PDB entry 9EMO | X-ray diffraction, 1.90 A resolution | chain A

Chain A:
Molecule: Probable N-acetyltransferase 16
From: Homo sapiens
Notes: EC 2.3.1.-; engineered mutation(s): Residues 5-45 deleted
UniProtKB: Q8N8M0 (NAT16_HUMAN); aligned to UniProt positions 1-328 over residues 42-369 (the alignment contains insertions or deletions, so no single offset holds)
Chain sequence (334 residues; each row starts with the number of its first residue):
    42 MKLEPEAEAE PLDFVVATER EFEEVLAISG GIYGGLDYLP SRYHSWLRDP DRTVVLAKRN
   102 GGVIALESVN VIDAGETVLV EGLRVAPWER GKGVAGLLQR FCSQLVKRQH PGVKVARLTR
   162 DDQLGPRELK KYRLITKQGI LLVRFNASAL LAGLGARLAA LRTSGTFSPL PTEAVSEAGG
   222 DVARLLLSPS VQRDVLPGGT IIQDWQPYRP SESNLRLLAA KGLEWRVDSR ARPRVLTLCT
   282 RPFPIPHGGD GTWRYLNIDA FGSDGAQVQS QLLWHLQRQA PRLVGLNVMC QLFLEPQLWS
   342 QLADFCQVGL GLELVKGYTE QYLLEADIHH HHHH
Not modelled in the structure: 42-46, 372-375
Differences from the reference sequence: expression tag (370-375)
Ligand contacts:
  - CoA-disulfide (5NG; [[(2S,3S,4R,5R)-5-(6-aminopurin-9-yl)-4-oxidanyl-3-phosphonooxy-oxolan-2-yl]methoxy-oxidanyl-phosphoryl] [(3R)-4-[[3-[2-[2-[3-[[(2R)-4-[[[(2R,3S,4R,5R)-5-(6-aminopurin-9-yl)-4-oxidanyl-3-phosphonooxy-oxolan-2-yl]methoxy-oxidanyl-phosphoryl]oxy-oxidanyl-phosphoryl]oxy-3,3-dimethyl-2-oxidanyl-butanoyl]amino]propanoylamino]ethyldisulfanyl]ethylamino]-3-oxidanylidene-propyl]amino]-2,2-dimethyl-3-oxidanyl-4-oxidanylidene-butyl] hydrogen phosphate): Ile73, Tyr74, Glu108, Val121, Leu124, Arg125, Val126, Glu130, Arg131, Gly132, Lys133, Gly134, Val135, Ala136, Gly137, Gln140, Arg141, Ser144, Lys148, Ala157, Leu159, Thr160, Arg161, Asp163, Arg168, Lys172, Tyr173, Ala367, Asp368, Ile369, His370
  - arginine (ARG): Tyr74, Tyr79, Val121, Glu122, Gly123, Thr160, Asp162, Trp246
From the paper describing this entry:
  - catalytic residues: Gly123, Leu124 (proposed by the authors, not directly observed)
  - disease-associated variants - F63S: decreased catalytic activity on acetylhistidine

In short:
Chain A binds CoA-disulfide and arginine. The paper reports catalytic residues Gly123 and Leu124; F63S reduces
catalytic activity on acetylhistidine.
Chain A is Probable N-acetyltransferase 16 (Homo sapiens); the structure, Crystal structure of Histidine
acetyltransferase with L-arginine and coenzyme A disulfide, was determined by X-ray diffraction, deposited
together with 9EMT, 9EN3, 9EMD and 9EMP.
